Entry 7WF4 (electron microscopy, 3.40 A resolution); this record covers chains I and o of the 12 polymer chains in the assembly.

== Chain I (and o) ==
Protein: Voltage-gated potassium channel subunit beta-2
Source organism: Homo sapiens
Notes: EC 1.1.1.-; chain o of this document is another copy of the same molecule, construct and numbering; everything in this record applies to it too
Reference sequence: Q13303 (KCAB2_HUMAN); numbering as in UniProt (aligned over 34-361)
Sequence (328 residues; each row starts with the number of its first residue):
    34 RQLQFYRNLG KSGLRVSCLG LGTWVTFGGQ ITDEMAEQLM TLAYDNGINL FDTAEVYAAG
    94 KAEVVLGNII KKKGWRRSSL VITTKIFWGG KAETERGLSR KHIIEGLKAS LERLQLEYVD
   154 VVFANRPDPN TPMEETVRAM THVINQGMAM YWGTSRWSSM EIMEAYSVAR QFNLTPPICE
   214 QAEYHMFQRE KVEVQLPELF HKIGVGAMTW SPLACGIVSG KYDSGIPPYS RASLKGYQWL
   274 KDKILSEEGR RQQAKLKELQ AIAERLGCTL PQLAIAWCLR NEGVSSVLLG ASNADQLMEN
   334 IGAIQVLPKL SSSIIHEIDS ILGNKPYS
Residues lining bound ligands: NADP (NAP; NADP nicotinamide-adenine-dinucleotide phosphate): Gly55, Thr56, Trp57, Gln63, Asp85, Tyr90, Lys118, Asn158, Ser188, Arg189, Gln214, Trp243, Ser244, Pro245, Leu246, Ala247, Cys248, Gly249, Ser252, Lys254, Tyr262, Ser263, Arg264, Pro304, Leu321, Leu322, Gly323, Ala324, Ser325, Gln329, Glu332, Asn333

== Interface between chain I and chain o ==
Pairs across the interface (32):
  Tyr39(I) with Glu126(o)
  Asn41(I) with Asn163(o)
  Lys44(I) with Pro165(o)
  Ser45(I) with Asn163(o); Glu168(o)
  Gly46(I) with Ser132(o); Glu168(o), hydrogen bond (backbone-side chain)
  Arg48(I) with Glu126(o), salt bridge; Thr127(o); Asn163(o)
  Asn82(I) with Thr127(o)
  Arg109(I) with Glu128(o), salt bridge
  Arg110(I) with Lys134(o)
  Ser111(I) with Thr127(o), hydrogen bond (backbone-side chain); Glu128(o), hydrogen bond; Lys134(o); Glu138(o)
  Ser112(I) with Ala125(o); Thr127(o); Glu128(o)
  Leu113(I) with Lys134(o), hydrogen bond (backbone-side chain)
  Tyr151(I) with Glu138(o), hydrogen bond
  Asp153(I) with Lys134(o), salt bridge
  Ile177(I) with Arg133(o)
  Asn178(I) with His175(o)
  Met183(I) with Arg133(o); Ile137(o), hydrophobic
  Tyr184(I) with Arg133(o); Glu168(o), hydrogen bond
  Arg203(I) with Glu167(o), salt bridge
  Asn206(I) with Arg171(o), hydrogen bond; Phe205(o), hydrogen bond (side chain-backbone)
Other interface residues (no listed pair), chain I (23 interface residues in all): Leu47, Val114, Leu207
Other interface residues (no listed pair), chain o (18 interface residues in all): Thr164, Gln179

== Overview ==
Chain I and chain o form an interface of 23 and 18 residues respectively, with 8 hydrogen bonds and 4 salt
bridges. Polar contacts include Arg48(I)-Glu126(o), Arg109(I)-Glu128(o) and Asp153(I)-Lys134(o). Ligands of
chain I: NADP.
Chain I and chain o are both Voltage-gated potassium channel subunit beta-2 (Homo sapiens); the structure,
Composite map of human Kv1.3 channel in dalazatide-bound state with beta subunits, was determined by electron
microscopy together with 7WF3 from the same study.
